Entry 1DMN (X-ray diffraction, 2.05 A resolution); this record covers chain A.

[Chain A]
Protein: Steroid delta-isomerase
From: Pseudomonas putida
Notes: EC 5.3.3.1
UniProt: P07445 (SDIS_PSEPU); residue numbers follow UniProt; this construct covers 1-131
Chain sequence (131 residues; each row starts with the number of its first residue):
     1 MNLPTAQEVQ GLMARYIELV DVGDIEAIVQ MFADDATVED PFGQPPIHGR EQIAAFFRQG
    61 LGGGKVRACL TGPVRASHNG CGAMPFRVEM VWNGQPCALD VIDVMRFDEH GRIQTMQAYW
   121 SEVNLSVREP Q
Disordered / not traced: 1, 62-64, 128-131
Sequence notes: engineered mutation Phe32 (Tyr in P07445), Phe57 (Tyr in P07445)
UniProt features mapped onto this chain:
  - active site: Tyr16 (Proton donor), Asp40 (Proton acceptor)
  - binding site (substrate): Asp103
  - mutagenesis: Tyr16 (Y16F: Reduces activity 2000-fold. Reduces activity 10000-fold; when associated with E-103; N-103 or L-103; Y16S: Reduces activity 20-fold), Trp92 (W92A: Slightly reduces activity. Reduces protein stability), Asp103 (D103A/L: Reduces activity 100-fold. Reduces activity 10000-fold; when associated with F-16; D103E: Slightly reduces activity. Reduces activity 10000-fold; when associated with F-16 ...), Leu125 (L125A: Slightly reduces activity and reduces protein stability; when associated with A-127), Val127 (V127A: Slightly reduces activity and reduces protein stability; when associated with A-125)

[Summary]
From UniProt: active-site residues Tyr16 and Asp40, substrate-binding residue Asp103 and 5 mutagenesis sites.
Chain A is Steroid delta-isomerase (Pseudomonas putida); the structure, Crystal structure of mutant enzyme
Y32F/Y57F of ketosteroid isomerase from pseudomonas putida biotype B, was determined by X-ray diffraction,
deposited together with 1DMM and 1DMQ.
